Entry 2UXK (X-ray diffraction, 2.31 A resolution); this record covers chains H and M of the 3 polymer chains in the assembly.

[Chain H]
Name: Reaction center protein H chain
From: Rhodobacter sphaeroides
Reference sequence: P0C0Y7 (RCEH_RHOSH); residues 1-260 here = UniProt positions 1-260
Sequence (260 residues; row label = number of the first residue in the row):
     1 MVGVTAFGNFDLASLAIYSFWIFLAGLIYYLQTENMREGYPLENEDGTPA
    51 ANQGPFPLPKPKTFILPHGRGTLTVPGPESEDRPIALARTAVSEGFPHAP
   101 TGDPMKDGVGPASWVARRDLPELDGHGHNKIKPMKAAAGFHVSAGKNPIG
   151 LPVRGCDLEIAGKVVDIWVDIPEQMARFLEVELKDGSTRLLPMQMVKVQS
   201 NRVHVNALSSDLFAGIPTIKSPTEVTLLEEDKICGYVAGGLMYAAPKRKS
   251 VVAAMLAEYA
Unresolved in the structure: 1-10, 252-260

[Chain M]
Name: Reaction center protein M chain
From: Rhodobacter sphaeroides
Reference sequence: P0C0Y9 (RCEM_RHOSH); residues 1-307 here = UniProt positions 1-307
Sequence (307 residues; each row starts with the number of its first residue):
     1 AEYQNIFSQVQVRGPADLGMTEDVNLANRSGVGPFSTLLGWFGNAQLGPI
    51 YLGSLGVLSLFSGLMWFFTIGIWFWYQAGWNPAVFLRDLFFFSLEPPAPE
   101 YGLSFAAPLKEGGLWLIASFFMFVAVWSWWGRTYLRAQALGMGKHTAWAF
   151 LSAIWLWMVLGFIRPILMGSWSEAVPYGIFSHLDWTNNFSLVHGNLFYNP
   201 FHGLSIAFLYGSALLFAMHGATILAVSRFGGERELEQIADRGTAAERAAL
   251 FWRWTMGFNATMEGIHRWAIWMAVLVTLTGGIGILLSGTVVDNWYVWGQN
   301 HGMAPLN
Unresolved in the structure: 304-307
Bound ions: bacteriochlorophyll a Mg site 1 near H182 (its only coordinating residue here); bacteriochlorophyll a Mg site 2 near H202 (its only coordinating residue here); Fe ion: H219, E234, H266 (shared with 2 residues of chain L)
Small-molecule neighbours:
  - bacteriochlorophyll a (BCL), molecule 1: W66, F67, L89, F90, M122, W157, L160, V175, I179, H182, L183, W185, T186
  - bacteriochlorophyll a (BCL), molecule 2: W66, M122, V126, F150, A153, I154, L156, W157, L160, W185, T186, N187, F189, S190, N195, L196, F197, H202, S205, I206, L209, Y210, V276, T277, G280, G281, G283, I284
  - bacteriochlorophyll a (BCL), molecule 3: T186, F197, L209, Y210
  - bacteriochlorophyll a (BCL), molecule 4: F197, G203, I206, A207, Y210, G211, L214
  - bacteriopheophytin a (BPH), molecule 1: S59, L60, G63, L64, W66, F67, A125, V126, W129, T133, T146, A149, F150, A153, A273, V274, T277
  - bacteriopheophytin a (BPH), molecule 2: Y210, A213, L214, A217, M218, W252, T255, M256
  - spheroidene (SPO): W66, F67, F68, I70, G71, I72, F74, W75, F85, L89, F105, W115, L116, S119, F120, M122, F123, W157, M158, L160, G161, F162, W171, V175, Y177, G178, I179, H182
  - ubiquinone-10 (U10): L214, L215, M218, H219, T222, I223, A245, A248, A249, W252, M256, F258, N259, A260, T261, M262, I265, W268, M272

[Interface between chain H and chain M]
Pairs across the interface - 126 pairs, chain H then chain M:
  D11(H) - V290(M)
  D11(H) - W297(M)  hydrogen bond
  D11(H) - G302(M)
  D11(H) - M303(M)
  L12(H) - V290(M)  hydrophobic
  A13(H) - V291(M)  hydrophobic
  A13(H) - W297(M)
  S14(H) - W297(M)
  S14(H) - H301(M)  hydrogen bond (side chain-backbone)
  S14(H) - G302(M)
  A16(H) - F201(M)
  I17(H) - P200(M)  hydrophobic
  I17(H) - F201(M)  hydrophobic
  I17(H) - L204(M)  hydrophobic
  F20(H) - F201(M)  hydrophobic
  F20(H) - L204(M)  hydrophobic
  F20(H) - F208(M)  hydrophobic
  F20(H) - T279(M)
  W21(H) - L204(M)  hydrophobic
  F23(H) - W271(M)  hydrophobic
  F23(H) - L275(M)  hydrophobic
  L27(H) - W271(M)
  L27(H) - L275(M)  hydrophobic
  Y30(H) - R267(M)  hydrogen bond
  L31(H) - R267(M)
  L31(H) - W268(M)  hydrophobic
  L31(H) - W271(M)
  Q32(H) - F258(M)
  E34(H) - R267(M)  salt bridge
  N35(H) - A260(M)
  N35(H) - T261(M)  hydrogen bond (side chain-backbone)
  N35(H) - G264(M)  hydrogen bond (side chain-backbone)
  N35(H) - I265(M)  hydrogen bond (side chain-backbone)
  N35(H) - W268(M)
  E38(H) - I238(M)
  E38(H) - R241(M)  salt bridge
  E38(H) - T261(M)
  Y40(H) - R253(M)  hydrogen bond
  L42(H) - R253(M)
  K62(H) - E263(M)  salt bridge
  K62(H) - R267(M)
  F64(H) - I238(M)  hydrophobic
  F64(H) - E263(M)
  L66(H) - A239(M)  hydrophobic
  L73(H) - I238(M)
  L73(H) - A239(M)
  E79(H) - R241(M)  salt bridge
  P111(H) - R247(M)  hydrogen bond (backbone-side chain)
  A112(H) - R247(M)
  S113(H) - T243(M)
  S113(H) - R247(M)  hydrogen bond (backbone-side chain)
  V115(H) - R241(M)
  V115(H) - G242(M)
  V115(H) - T243(M)
  V115(H) - E246(M)
  R117(H) - E236(M)  hydrogen bond (side chain-backbone)
  R117(H) - Q237(M)
  R117(H) - D240(M)  hydrogen bond (side chain-backbone)
  R117(H) - R241(M)
  R117(H) - G242(M)
  R118(H) - D240(M)  hydrogen bond (backbone-side chain)
  E122(H) - R233(M)  salt bridge
  E122(H) - E236(M)
  G125(H) - M20(M)
  H126(H) - M20(M)
  K130(H) - R233(M)
  I131(H) - R233(M)
  A138(H) - P15(M)
  G139(H) - R13(M)
  G139(H) - G14(M)
  G139(H) - P15(M)
  F140(H) - R13(M)
  F140(H) - G14(M)
  F140(H) - P15(M)
  H141(H) - V12(M)
  H141(H) - R13(M)  hydrogen bond (backbone-backbone)
  V142(H) - V10(M)  hydrophobic
  V142(H) - Q11(M)
  S143(H) - Q11(M)  hydrogen bond (backbone-backbone)
  S143(H) - V12(M)
  S143(H) - R13(M)  hydrogen bond (side chain-backbone)
  A144(H) - V10(M)
  A144(H) - Q11(M)  hydrogen bond (backbone-backbone)
  A144(H) - T37(M)
  A144(H) - W41(M)  hydrophobic
  G145(H) - Q9(M)
  G145(H) - W41(M)
  K146(H) - V10(M)
  P172(H) - D17(M)
  E173(H) - N44(M)
  Q174(H) - V12(M)
  Q174(H) - R13(M)
  Q174(H) - G14(M)  hydrogen bond (side chain-backbone)
  Q174(H) - P15(M)  hydrogen bond (side chain-backbone)
  M175(H) - V12(M)
  A176(H) - V12(M)
  R177(H) - E232(M)  salt bridge
  R177(H) - R233(M)
  M193(H) - Y3(M)
  M193(H) - Q9(M)
  M193(H) - V10(M)  hydrophobic
  Q194(H) - E2(M)
  Q194(H) - Y3(M)
  Q194(H) - N5(M)
  Q194(H) - S227(M)  hydrogen bond (side chain-backbone)
  Q194(H) - R228(M)
  M195(H) - E2(M)
  M195(H) - R228(M)
  V196(H) - Y3(M)
  V196(H) - Q9(M)  hydrogen bond (backbone-side chain)
  K197(H) - A1(M)
  K197(H) - Q9(M)
  V198(H) - Q9(M)  hydrogen bond (backbone-side chain)
  N206(H) - E2(M)
  L227(H) - R233(M)
  L227(H) - E236(M)
  L227(H) - D240(M)
  E230(H) - R233(M)  salt bridge
  D231(H) - G242(M)
  D231(H) - T243(M)  hydrogen bond (side chain-backbone)
  C234(H) - R228(M)  hydrogen bond (side chain-backbone)
  C234(H) - F229(M)
  G235(H) - R247(M)
  A238(H) - F229(M)  hydrophobic
  L241(H) - E2(M)
  L241(H) - R228(M)
Interface residues without a listed pair, chain H (72 interface residues in all): L24, I28, R37, G110, W114, M134, P148, V169, P192
Interface residues without a listed pair, chain M (57 interface residues in all): F35, N259, L286, W294

[Overview]
72 residues of chain H face 57 of chain M across their interface, with 23 hydrogen bonds and 7 salt bridges.
Among the polar pairs are E34(H)-R267(M), E38(H)-R241(M) and K62(H)-E263(M). Ligands of chain M: 4 copies of
bacteriochlorophyll a, bacteriopheophytin a, ubiquinone-10 and spheroidene.
Chain H is Reaction center protein H chain and chain M is Reaction center protein M chain, both from
Rhodobacter sphaeroides; the structure, X-ray high resolution structure of the photosynthetic reaction center
from Rb. sphaeroides at pH 10 in ..., was determined by X-ray diffraction (same publication as 2J8C, 2J8D,
2UWS, 2UWT, 2UWU, 2UWV and 7 further entries).
